PDB entry 8G5H | electron microscopy, 2.89 A resolution | chains C and K of the 7 polymer chains in the assembly

Chain C:
Protein: Gamma-aminobutyric acid receptor subunit alpha-1
Organism: Mus musculus
UniProtKB: P62812 (GBRA1_MOUSE); residues -26 to 428 here correspond to UniProt positions 1-455 (UniProt number = residue number + 27)
Amino-acid sequence (455 residues; each row starts with the number of its first residue; numbers below 1 keep their minus sign (Met-26 is residue -26)):
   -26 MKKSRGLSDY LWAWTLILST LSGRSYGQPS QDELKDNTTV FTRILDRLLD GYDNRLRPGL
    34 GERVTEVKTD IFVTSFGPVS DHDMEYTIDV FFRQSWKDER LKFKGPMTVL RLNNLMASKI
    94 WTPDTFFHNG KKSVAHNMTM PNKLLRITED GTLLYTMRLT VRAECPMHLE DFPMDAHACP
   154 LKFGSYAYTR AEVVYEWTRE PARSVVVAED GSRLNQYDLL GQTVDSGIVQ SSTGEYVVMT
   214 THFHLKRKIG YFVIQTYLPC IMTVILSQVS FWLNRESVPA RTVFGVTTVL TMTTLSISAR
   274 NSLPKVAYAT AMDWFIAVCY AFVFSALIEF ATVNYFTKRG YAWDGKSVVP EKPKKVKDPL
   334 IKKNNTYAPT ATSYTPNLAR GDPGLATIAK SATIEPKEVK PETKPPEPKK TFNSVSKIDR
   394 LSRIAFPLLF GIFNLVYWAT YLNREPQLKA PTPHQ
Disordered / not traced: -26 to 8, 319-382, 417-428
Disulfide bonds: Cys138-Cys152
Covalently attached groups: N-acetylglucosamine (NAG) linked to Asn110
Small-molecule neighbours:
  - gamma-amino-butanoic acid (ABU): Phe64, Arg66, Leu117, Thr129
  - PIO ([(2R)-2-octanoyloxy-3-[oxidanyl-[(1R,2R,3S,4R,5R,6S)-2,3,6-tris(oxidanyl)-4,5-diphosphonooxy-cyclohexyl]oxy-phosphoryl]oxy-propyl] octanoate): Arg248, Ile301, Glu302, Thr305, Phe309, Lys311, Arg312, Phe385, Asn386, Ser387, Ser389, Lys390, Ile391, Leu394
  - Zolpidem (R5R): Phe99, His101, Ser158, Tyr159, Val202, Gln203, Ser204, Ser205, Thr206, Tyr209
UniProt features mapped onto this chain:
  - binding site (4-aminobutanoate): Arg66, Thr129
  - glycosylation (N-linked (GlcNAc...) asparagine): Asn10, Asn110
What the authors report for this chain:
  - specificity-determining residues: Ser204 (proposed by the authors, not directly observed)

Chain K:
Protein: Light Chain of 8E3 Fab
Organism: Mus musculus
Notes: antibody fragment or engineered binder
Amino-acid sequence (213 residues; numbered 1 to 213; the number before each row is that of its first residue):
     1 YIVMTQSPKS MSMSLGERVT LSCRASEYVG SYVSWYQQKP EQSPKLLIYG ASNRYTGVPD
    61 RFAGSGSATD FTLTITSVQA EDLADYHCGQ TYNYPTFGGG TKLEIKRADA APTVSIFPPS
   121 SEQLTSGGAS VVCFLNNFYP KDINVKWKID GSERQNGVLN SWTDQDSKDS TYSMSSTLTL
   181 TKDEYERHNS YTCEATHKTS TSPIVKSFNR NEC
Disordered / not traced: 106-213
Disulfide bonds: Cys23-Cys88

Chain C / chain K interface:
Contacting residue pairs - 20 pairs, chain C then chain K:
  Trp170(C) with Tyr32(K), hydrogen bond
  Glu173(C) with Asn93(K); Tyr94(K)
  Pro174(C) with Tyr32(K); Thr91(K); Tyr92(K)
  Ala175(C) with Tyr92(K), hydrogen bond (backbone-backbone); Asn93(K)
  Arg176(C) with Asn93(K), hydrogen bond; Tyr94(K)
  Gln195(C) with Tyr92(K)
  Thr196(C) with Tyr28(K); Tyr92(K)
  Val197(C) with Tyr28(K), hydrogen bond (backbone-side chain); Tyr32(K); Tyr92(K)
  Asp198(C) with Tyr28(K); Ser31(K); Tyr32(K)
  Ser199(C) with Tyr32(K)
Other interface residues (no listed pair), chain K (8 interface residues in all): Gly30

Summary:
Chain C and chain K form an interface of 10 and 8 residues respectively; the contacts include 4 hydrogen
bonds. Among the polar pairs are Trp170(C)-Tyr32(K), Arg176(C)-Asn93(K) and Val197(C)-Tyr28(K). Bound to chain
C: gamma-amino-butanoic acid, compound PIO and Zolpidem. Covalently linked N-acetylglucosamine: at Asn110(C).
The paper reports the specificity determinant Ser204(C).
Here chain C is Gamma-aminobutyric acid receptor subunit alpha-1 and chain K is Light Chain of 8E3 Fab, both
from Mus musculus. Entry 8G5H (Native GABA-A receptor from the mouse brain, ortho-alpha1-alpha3-beta2-gamma2
subtype, in complex with GABA, Zolpidem, and endogenous ...) was determined by electron microscopy (same
publication as 8FOI, 8G4N, 8G4O, 8G4X, 8G5F and 8G5G).
